6M8S - chains H and M of the 15 polymer chains in the assembly; structure by X-ray diffraction, 3.71 A resolution.

Chain H:
Protein: Guanine nucleotide-binding protein G(I)/G(S)/G(T) subunit beta-1
From: Homo sapiens
UniProtKB: P62873 (GBB1_HUMAN); numbering as in UniProt (aligned over 2-340)
Amino-acid sequence (350 residues; row label = number of the first residue in the row; numbers below 1 keep their minus sign (Met-9 is residue -9)):
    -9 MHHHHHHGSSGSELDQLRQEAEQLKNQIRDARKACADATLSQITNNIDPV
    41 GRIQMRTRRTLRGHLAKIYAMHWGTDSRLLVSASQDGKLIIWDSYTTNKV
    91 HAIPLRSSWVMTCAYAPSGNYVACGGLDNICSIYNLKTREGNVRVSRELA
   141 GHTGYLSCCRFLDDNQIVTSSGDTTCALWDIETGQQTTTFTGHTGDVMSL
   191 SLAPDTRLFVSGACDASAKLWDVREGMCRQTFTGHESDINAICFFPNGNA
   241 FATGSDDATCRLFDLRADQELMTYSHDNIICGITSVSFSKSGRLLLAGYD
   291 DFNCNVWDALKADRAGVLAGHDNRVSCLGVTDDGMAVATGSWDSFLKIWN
Unresolved in the structure: -9 to 1, 128-134
Sequence notes: expression tag (-9 to 1)
UniProt features mapped onto this chain:
  - modified residue: Ser2 (N-acetylserine), His266 (Phosphohistidine)
  - natural variant: Leu30 (L30F: In MRD42; uncertain significance), Arg52 (R52G: In MRD42), Gly64 (G64V: In MRD42), Asp76 (D76E: In MRD42; D76G: In MRD42), Gly77 (G77S: In MRD42), Lys78 (K78R: In MRD42), Ile80 (I80N: In MRD42; I80T: In MRD42), His91 (H91R: In MRD42; uncertain significance), Ala92 (A92T: In MRD42), Pro94 (P94S: In MRD42), Leu95 (L95P: In MRD42), Arg96 (R96L: In MRD42), 5 further natural variant entries in UniProt
Reported in the primary citation:
  - mutagenesis - R42D/R46D: decreased binding to BTB/POZ domain-containing protein KCTD12 (chain M)

Chain M:
Protein: BTB/POZ domain-containing protein KCTD12
From: Homo sapiens
UniProtKB: Q96CX2 (KCD12_HUMAN); the construct lacks a stretch of the UniProt sequence and is renumbered around it, so the offset changes along the chain: 200-300 = UniProt 200-300; 302-312 = UniProt 301-311; 313-325 = UniProt 313-325
Amino-acid sequence (129 residues; each row starts with the number of its first residue; note: 1 number in that range is skipped by the numbering (no residue carries it; nothing is unmodelled there)):
   197 GPESLDGSRRSGYITIGYRGSYTIGRDAQADAKFRRVARITVCGKTSLAK
   247 EVFGDTLNESRDPDRPPERYTSRYYLKFNFLEQAFDKLSESGFHMVACSS
   297 TGTC
   302 AFASSTDQSED
  312A K
   313 IWTSYTEYVFCRE
Unresolved in the structure: 197-205, 223-226, 302-309, 312A, 325
Sequence notes: expression tag (197-199)
UniProt features mapped onto this chain:
  - modified residue: Ser200 (Phosphoserine)
Reported in the primary citation:
  - mutagenesis - R232D, R257D: unchanged localization to GABAB receptors

How chain H and chain M interact:
Contacting residue pairs (12):
  Lys57(H) with Glu311(M), salt bridge
  Tyr59(H) with Glu311(M), hydrogen bond
  Gln75(H) with Glu311(M), hydrogen bond
  Trp99(H) with Arg222(M)
  Glu226(H) with Phe276(M)
  Asp246(H) with Arg232(M), hydrogen bond (backbone-side chain)
  Asp267(H) with Asn254(M)
  Ile270(H) with Arg232(M); Ala234(M)
  Cys271(H) with Arg232(M)
  Gly272(H) with Arg232(M)
  Trp332(H) with Glu311(M)
Interface residues without a listed pair, chain H (12 interface residues in all): Arg314
Interface residues without a listed pair, chain M (9 interface residues in all): Thr219, Arg235, Asn275
The authors on this interface:
  - hot spots on chain M (mutagenesis) - R232D, R257D: abolished binding to Guanine nucleotide-binding protein G(I)/G(S)/G(T) subunit beta-1 (chain H)

Summary:
12 residues of chain H and 9 residues of chain M are in contact; the contacts include 3 hydrogen bonds and 1
salt bridge. Polar contacts include Lys57(H)-Glu311(M), Tyr59(H)-Glu311(M) and Gln75(H)-Glu311(M). The paper
reports that R232D and R257D of chain M abolish binding to Guanine nucleotide-binding protein G(I)/G(S)/G(T)
subunit beta-1 (chain H); R42D/R46D of chain H reduce binding to BTB/POZ domain-containing protein KCTD12
(chain M).
Here chain H is Guanine nucleotide-binding protein G(I)/G(S)/G(T) subunit beta-1 and chain M is BTB/POZ
domain-containing protein KCTD12, both from Homo sapiens. Entry 6M8S (Crystal structure of the KCTD12 H1
domain in complex with Gbeta1gamma2 subunits) was determined by X-ray diffraction, deposited together with
6M8R.
